PDB entry 9G2K | electron microscopy, 3.14 A resolution | chains A and B

Chain A:
Name: Mycobactin import ATP-binding/permease protein IrtA
Organism: Mycolicibacterium thermoresistibile ATCC 19527
Notes: EC 7.2.2.-
Reference sequence: G7CBF5 (IRTA_MYCT3); numbering as in UniProt (aligned over 10-908)
Amino-acid sequence (900 residues; numbered 9 to 908; the number before each row is that of its first residue):
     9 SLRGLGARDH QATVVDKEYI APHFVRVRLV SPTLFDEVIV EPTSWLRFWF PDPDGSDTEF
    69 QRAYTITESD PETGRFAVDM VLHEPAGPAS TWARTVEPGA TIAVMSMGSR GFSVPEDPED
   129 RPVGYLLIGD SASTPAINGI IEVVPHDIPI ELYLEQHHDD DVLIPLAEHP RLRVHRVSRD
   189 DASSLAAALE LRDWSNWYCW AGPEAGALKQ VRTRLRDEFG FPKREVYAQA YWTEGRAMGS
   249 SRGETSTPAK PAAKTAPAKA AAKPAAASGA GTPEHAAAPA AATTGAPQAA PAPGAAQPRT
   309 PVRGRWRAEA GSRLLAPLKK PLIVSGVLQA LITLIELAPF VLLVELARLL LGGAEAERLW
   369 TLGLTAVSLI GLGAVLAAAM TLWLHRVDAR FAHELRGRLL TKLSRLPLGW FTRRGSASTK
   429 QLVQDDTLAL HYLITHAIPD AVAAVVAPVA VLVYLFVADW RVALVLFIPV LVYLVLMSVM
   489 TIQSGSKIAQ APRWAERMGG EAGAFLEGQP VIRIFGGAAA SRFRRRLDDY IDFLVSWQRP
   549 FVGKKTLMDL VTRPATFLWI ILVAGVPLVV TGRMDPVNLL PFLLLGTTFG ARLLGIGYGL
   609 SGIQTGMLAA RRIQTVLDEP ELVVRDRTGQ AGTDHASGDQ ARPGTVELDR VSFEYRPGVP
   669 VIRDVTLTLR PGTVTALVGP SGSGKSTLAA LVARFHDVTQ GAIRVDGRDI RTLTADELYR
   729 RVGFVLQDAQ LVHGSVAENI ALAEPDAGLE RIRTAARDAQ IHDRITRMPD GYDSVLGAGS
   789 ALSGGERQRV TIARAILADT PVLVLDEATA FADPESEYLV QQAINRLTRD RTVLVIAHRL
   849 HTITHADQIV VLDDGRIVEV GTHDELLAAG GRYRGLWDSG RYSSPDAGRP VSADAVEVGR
Disordered / not traced: 9-317, 637-649, 890-908
Sequence notes: expression tag (9)
Swiss-Prot annotation at these positions:
  - binding site (FAD): R70 to T73, D87 to H91, A97, S98, T241 to G243
  - binding site (ATP): G687 to S694
Metal / ion sites: Zn2+: H393, H439, H444; Mg2+: S694, Q735 (together with ADP orthovanadate)
Small-molecule neighbours:
  - ADP orthovanadate (AOV), molecule 1: T420, Y663, V669, P688, S689, G690, S691, G692, K693, S694, T695, Q735, D814, E815, H846
  - ADP orthovanadate (AOV), molecule 2: R772, R775, G787, S788, A789, L790, S791, G792, G793, E794, R797, F819

Chain B:
Name: Mycobactin import ATP-binding/permease protein IrtB
Organism: Mycolicibacterium thermoresistibile ATCC 19527
Notes: EC 7.2.2.-
Reference sequence: G7CBF6 (IRTB_MYCT3); residue numbers follow UniProt; this construct covers 1-579
Amino-acid sequence (586 residues; each row starts with the number of its first residue):
     1 MIRTLLRLVP AEKRGAVAGY AVLTLLSVLL RAVGAVLLIP LLAALFSDTP SDAWLWLGWL
    61 TAVTLAGWVT DTNTARLGFD LGFAVLSRTQ HDMADRLPNV AMSWFTPDNT ATARQAIAAT
   121 GPELAGLVVN LLTPLIGAAL LPAAIGVALL FVSVPLGLAA LAGVAVLFGA LALSGRLSRA
   181 ADKVAGETNS AFTERIIEFA RTQQALRAAR RVEPARSQVG SALAAQHGAG LRLLTMQIPG
   241 QVLFSLAGQV ALIGFAGMAV WLTVRGQLGV PEAIALIVVL VRYLEPFAAI ADLAPALETT
   301 RATLNRIQAV LDAPTLPAGR RRLDRTGAAP SIEFDDVRFS YGDEVVLDGV SFTLRPGNTT
   361 AIVGPSGSGK TTILSLIAGL QQPASGRVLL DGVDVTTLDP EARRAAVSVV FQHPYLFDGT
   421 LRDNVLVGDP EADPDDVTAA MRLARVDELL DRLPDGDATV VGEGGTALSG GERQRVSIAR
   481 ALLKPAPVLL VDEATSALDN ANEAAVVDAL TADPRPRTRV IVAHRLASIR HADRVLFVEA
   541 GRVVEDGAID ELLAAGGRFA QFWAQQQAAS EWAIGSTARA LEVLFQ
Disordered / not traced: 1, 565-586
Sequence notes: expression tag (580-586)
Swiss-Prot annotation at these positions:
  - binding site (ATP): G364 to T371
Metal / ion sites: Mg2+: T371, Q412 (together with ADP orthovanadate)
Small-molecule neighbours:
  - ADP orthovanadate (AOV), molecule 1: Y341, V346, P365, S366, G367, S368, G369, K370, T371, T372, Q412, E493, H524
  - ADP orthovanadate (AOV), molecule 2: R452, L453, T466, A467, L468, S469, G470, G471, E472, A497, L498
Reported in the primary citation:
  - mutagenesis - Q249A, Q249F, Q249L, A256F, A256L, A256R: increased catalytic activity
  - mutagenesis - Q249R: unchanged catalytic activity

Interface between chain A and chain B:
Contacting residue pairs (226; chain A residue first):
  F348(A) - V281(B)  hydrophobic
  L351(A) - I277(B)  hydrophobic
  A355(A) - I274(B)
  L358(A) - V270(B)  hydrophobic
  L358(A) - I274(B)  hydrophobic
  L359(A) - F46(B)  hydrophobic
  L359(A) - I274(B)  hydrophobic
  V375(A) - Q249(B)
  V375(A) - L252(B)  hydrophobic
  I378(A) - Q249(B)
  G379(A) - Q249(B)
  L390(A) - I238(B)  hydrophobic
  H393(A) - L234(B)
  A397(A) - H227(B)
  A397(A) - L231(B)  hydrophobic
  R398(A) - H227(B)
  H401(A) - L223(B)
  H401(A) - H227(B)
  R404(A) - L223(B)
  R404(A) - Q226(B)
  G405(A) - P214(B)
  G405(A) - L223(B)
  L408(A) - P214(B)  hydrophobic
  L408(A) - V219(B)  hydrophobic
  L408(A) - L223(B)  hydrophobic
  T409(A) - P214(B)
  L411(A) - F199(B)  hydrophobic
  L411(A) - Q203(B)
  L411(A) - R207(B)  hydrogen bond (backbone-side chain)
  S412(A) - R207(B)
  S412(A) - V212(B)  hydrogen bond (side chain-backbone)
  S412(A) - E213(B)
  L414(A) - R207(B)  hydrogen bond (backbone-side chain)
  L416(A) - Q203(B)
  L416(A) - Q204(B)
  F419(A) - Q203(B)
  F419(A) - R207(B)
  S424(A) - I197(B)  hydrogen bond (side chain-backbone)
  S424(A) - A200(B)
  S424(A) - R201(B)
  S424(A) - E463(B)
  T427(A) - I196(B)
  T427(A) - A200(B)
  K428(A) - T193(B)
  K428(A) - I196(B)
  V431(A) - F192(B)  hydrophobic
  V431(A) - I196(B)  hydrophobic
  Q432(A) - N189(B)  hydrogen bond
  Q432(A) - F192(B)
  Q432(A) - T193(B)  hydrogen bond
  Q432(A) - I196(B)
  A510(A) - I117(B)  hydrophobic
  G511(A) - R201(B)
  A512(A) - Y415(B)
  A512(A) - F417(B)
  F513(A) - A94(B)
  F513(A) - L97(B)  hydrophobic
  F513(A) - P98(B)  hydrophobic
  L514(A) - F105(B)  hydrophobic
  L514(A) - T110(B)
  L514(A) - A113(B)  hydrophobic
  L514(A) - R114(B)
  E515(A) - R201(B)  salt bridge
  E515(A) - Y415(B)
  G516(A) - Y415(B)
  G516(A) - F417(B)
  Q517(A) - L97(B)
  Q517(A) - P98(B)
  Q517(A) - F105(B)
  P518(A) - F411(B)
  V519(A) - F411(B)
  V519(A) - F417(B)  hydrophobic
  V519(A) - R480(B)
  I520(A) - P98(B)  hydrophobic
  I520(A) - F417(B)  hydrophobic
  R521(A) - L97(B)  hydrogen bond (side chain-backbone)
  R521(A) - P98(B)  hydrogen bond (side chain-backbone)
  R521(A) - V100(B)  hydrogen bond (side chain-backbone)
  R521(A) - M102(B)  hydrogen bond
  R521(A) - F105(B)
  R521(A) - L380(B)
  R521(A) - R404(B)  hydrogen bond (backbone-side chain)
  I522(A) - A378(B)  hydrophobic
  I522(A) - L380(B)  hydrophobic
  I522(A) - R404(B)
  I522(A) - V407(B)
  I522(A) - V409(B)  hydrophobic
  I522(A) - F411(B)  hydrophobic
  I522(A) - K484(B)  hydrogen bond (backbone-side chain)
  F523(A) - V409(B)
  F523(A) - F411(B)  hydrophobic
  F523(A) - V427(B)  hydrophobic
  F523(A) - G428(B)
  F523(A) - R480(B)
  F523(A) - A481(B)  hydrophobic
  F523(A) - K484(B)
  G525(A) - R404(B)
  A526(A) - A94(B)
  A526(A) - D95(B)
  A526(A) - P98(B)  hydrophobic
  R530(A) - F417(B)
  R530(A) - D418(B)  hydrogen bond (side chain-backbone)
  F531(A) - A94(B)  hydrophobic
  F531(A) - I117(B)  hydrophobic
  R532(A) - H91(B)
  R532(A) - A94(B)
  R532(A) - D95(B)  salt bridge
  L535(A) - Q90(B)
  L535(A) - H91(B)
  L535(A) - T120(B)
  D536(A) - H91(B)  salt bridge
  Y538(A) - T120(B)
  Y538(A) - G121(B)
  L542(A) - F83(B)  hydrophobic
  L542(A) - T120(B)
  V543(A) - F83(B)  hydrophobic
  Q546(A) - F79(B)
  Q546(A) - F83(B)
  Q546(A) - P122(B)
  R547(A) - F79(B)
  T554(A) - A75(B)
  L558(A) - W68(B)
  L558(A) - D71(B)
  L558(A) - T72(B)
  R561(A) - D71(B)  salt bridge
  P562(A) - R282(B)
  P562(A) - E285(B)
  T564(A) - W68(B)
  W567(A) - T61(B)  hydrogen bond
  W567(A) - T64(B)
  W567(A) - W68(B)  hydrophobic
  L570(A) - L38(B)  hydrophobic
  L570(A) - L41(B)  hydrophobic
  L570(A) - L57(B)
  L570(A) - L60(B)  hydrophobic
  V574(A) - L57(B)  hydrophobic
  P575(A) - W54(B)
  V577(A) - L45(B)  hydrophobic
  V578(A) - P50(B)
  V578(A) - W54(B)
  P584(A) - F46(B)
  V585(A) - F46(B)
  L587(A) - L45(B)  hydrophobic
  L588(A) - F46(B)  hydrophobic
  L588(A) - I274(B)  hydrophobic
  L591(A) - L42(B)  hydrophobic
  L592(A) - I277(B)  hydrophobic
  L592(A) - V278(B)  hydrophobic
  T595(A) - R282(B)  hydrogen bond
  L630(A) - R207(B)
  R664(A) - P454(B)
  R664(A) - D455(B)  salt bridge
  V667(A) - P454(B)  hydrophobic
  G687(A) - D499(B)
  P688(A) - D499(B)
  S689(A) - R452(B)  hydrogen bond (backbone-side chain)
  S689(A) - S469(B)
  S689(A) - G471(B)
  S689(A) - E472(B)
  S689(A) - R475(B)  hydrogen bond
  S689(A) - D499(B)  hydrogen bond (backbone-side chain)
  G690(A) - R452(B)
  G690(A) - S469(B)
  G690(A) - E472(B)
  F703(A) - Q204(B)
  F703(A) - R207(B)
  D724(A) - R216(B)  salt bridge
  Y727(A) - R207(B)
  Y727(A) - R210(B)  hydrogen bond (backbone-side chain)
  R728(A) - R210(B)
  R728(A) - R216(B)
  L734(A) - Q204(B)
  Q735(A) - G470(B)
  D736(A) - R473(B)  salt bridge
  Q738(A) - R201(B)
  Q738(A) - T202(B)
  V740(A) - E198(B)
  V740(A) - T202(B)
  V740(A) - L206(B)  hydrophobic
  H741(A) - P107(B)
  H741(A) - R195(B)  hydrogen bond (backbone-side chain)
  H741(A) - E198(B)  hydrogen bond (backbone-side chain)
  E746(A) - Q218(B)  hydrogen bond
  L750(A) - A209(B)  hydrophobic
  L750(A) - R211(B)
  A751(A) - A209(B)
  A751(A) - R210(B)  hydrogen bond (backbone-side chain)
  P753(A) - R211(B)
  R772(A) - E344(B)  salt bridge
  P777(A) - E344(B)
  A786(A) - F105(B)
  A786(A) - T106(B)
  A786(A) - P107(B)
  G787(A) - F105(B)
  S791(A) - G367(B)
  G792(A) - Q412(B)
  G792(A) - H413(B)
  G793(A) - S366(B)
  E794(A) - G367(B)
  R795(A) - H413(B)  hydrogen bond
  R797(A) - S366(B)  hydrogen bond
  R802(A) - A205(B)
  F819(A) - Q412(B)
  F819(A) - H413(B)
  F819(A) - E493(B)
  F819(A) - S496(B)
  F819(A) - H524(B)
  A820(A) - H524(B)
  D821(A) - P365(B)
  D821(A) - S366(B)  hydrogen bond (side chain-backbone)
  D821(A) - H524(B)
  D821(A) - F562(B)
  P822(A) - F562(B)
  P822(A) - W563(B)  hydrophobic
  E823(A) - R558(B)  salt bridge
  H846(A) - A497(B)
  H846(A) - L498(B)
  H846(A) - D499(B)
  H846(A) - N500(B)
  H846(A) - R525(B)  hydrogen bond (backbone-side chain)
  R847(A) - H524(B)
  L848(A) - N500(B)
  L884(A) - N500(B)  hydrogen bond (backbone-side chain)
  S887(A) - N500(B)
  G888(A) - N500(B)
  G888(A) - A527(B)
Other interface residues (no listed pair), chain A (141 interface residues in all): W368, A386, R394, R413, P415, T420, A425, G524, I539, W545, V550, K553, L555, L566, V571, A723, F732, A749, E752, R775, M776, G785, E815, A818, S824, W885, R889
Other interface residues (no listed pair), chain B (141 interface residues in all): R31, S51, A53, L86, S87, A101, V129, N130, A208, G220, A224, Q241, V260, G364, S408, G419, G462, T466, A467, A501, N502, E503, A504, Q561

In short:
Chain A and chain B each contribute 141 residues to their interface, with 28 hydrogen bonds and 9 salt
bridges. Among the polar pairs are E515(A)-R201(B), R532(A)-D95(B) and D536(A)-H91(B). The paper reports that
Q249A, Q249F and Q249L of chain B, among others, increase catalytic activity; Q249R of chain B leaves
catalytic activity unchanged; 7 substitutions were tested in all.
Here chain A is Mycobactin import ATP-binding/permease protein IrtA and chain B is Mycobactin import
ATP-binding/permease protein IrtB, both from Mycolicibacterium thermoresistibile ATCC 19527. Entry 9G2K
(Cryo-EM structure of IrtAB in outward-occluded state in nanodisc in complex with ADP-vanadate) was determined
by electron microscopy (same publication as 9FW3, 9FXC, 9G2L, 9G2M, 9G2S, 9G2T and 7 further entries).
